4QPC - chain A; structure by X-ray diffraction, 1.90 A resolution.

[Chain A]
Name: 10-formyltetrahydrofolate dehydrogenase
From: Danio rerio
Notes: EC 1.5.1.6
Reference sequence: E3NZ06 (E3NZ06_DANRE); numbering as in UniProt (aligned over 1-311)
Sequence (318 residues; row label = number of the first residue in the row):
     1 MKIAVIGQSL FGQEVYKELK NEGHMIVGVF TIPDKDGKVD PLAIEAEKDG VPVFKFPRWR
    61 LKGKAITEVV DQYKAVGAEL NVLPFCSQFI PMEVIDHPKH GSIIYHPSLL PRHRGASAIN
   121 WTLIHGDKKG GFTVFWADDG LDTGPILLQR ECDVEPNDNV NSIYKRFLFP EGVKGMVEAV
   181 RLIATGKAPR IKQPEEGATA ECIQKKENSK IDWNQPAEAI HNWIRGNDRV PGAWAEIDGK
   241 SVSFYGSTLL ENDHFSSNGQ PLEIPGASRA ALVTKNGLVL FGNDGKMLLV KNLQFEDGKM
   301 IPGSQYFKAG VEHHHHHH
Unresolved in the structure: 309-318
Differences from the reference sequence: engineered mutation Ala-200 (Tyr in E3NZ06); expression tag (312-318)
From the paper describing this entry:
  - catalytic residues: His-106, Ser-108, Asp-142 (proposed by the authors, not directly observed)
  - mutagenesis - F89A (about 85%), R114A: decreased catalytic activity
  - mutagenesis - K205A: unchanged catalytic activity

[In short]
From the paper: catalytic residues His-106, Ser-108 and Asp-142; F89A and R114A reduce catalytic activity.
Chain A is 10-formyltetrahydrofolate dehydrogenase (Danio rerio); the structure, Crystal structure of the
hydrolase domain of 10-formyltetrahydrofolate dehydrogenase (Y200A) from zebrafish, was determined by X-ray
diffraction, deposited together with 4QPD, 4R8V, 4TS4, 4TT8 and 4TTS.
